6EWA - chains A and C of the 4 polymer chains in the assembly; structure by X-ray diffraction, 2.39 A resolution.

# Chain A
Name: HLA class I histocompatibility antigen, A-2 alpha chain
From: Homo sapiens
UniProt: P01892 (1A02_HUMAN); residues 1-276 here correspond to UniProt positions 25-300 (UniProt number = residue number + 24)
Sequence (276 residues; row label = number of the first residue in the row):
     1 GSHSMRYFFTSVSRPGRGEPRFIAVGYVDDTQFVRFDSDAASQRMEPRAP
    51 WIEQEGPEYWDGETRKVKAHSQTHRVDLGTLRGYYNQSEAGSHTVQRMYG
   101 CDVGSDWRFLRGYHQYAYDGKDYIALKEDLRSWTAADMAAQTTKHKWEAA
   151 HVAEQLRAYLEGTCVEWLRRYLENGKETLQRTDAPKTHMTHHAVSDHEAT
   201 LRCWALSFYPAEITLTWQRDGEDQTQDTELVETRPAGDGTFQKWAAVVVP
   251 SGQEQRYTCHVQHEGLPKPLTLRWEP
Disulfides: Cys101-Cys164, Cys203-Cys259

# Chain C
Name: Polyprotein
UniProt: Q9WGX1 (Q9WGX1_9HIV1); residues 1-9 here correspond to UniProt positions 34-42 (UniProt number = residue number + 33)
Sequence (9 residues; numbered 1 to 9; the number before each row is that of its first residue):
     1 ILKEPVHGV

# Interface between chain A and chain C
Pairs across the interface - 40 pairs, chain A then chain C:
  Met5(A) - Ile1(C)
  Tyr7(A) - Ile1(C)  hydrogen bond (side chain-backbone)
  Tyr7(A) - Leu2(C)  hydrophobic
  Phe9(A) - Leu2(C)  hydrophobic
  Met45(A) - Leu2(C)  hydrophobic
  Tyr59(A) - Ile1(C)  hydrophobic
  Glu63(A) - Ile1(C)
  Glu63(A) - Leu2(C)  hydrogen bond (side chain-backbone)
  Lys66(A) - Ile1(C)
  Lys66(A) - Leu2(C)  hydrogen bond (side chain-backbone)
  Lys66(A) - Glu4(C)
  Val67(A) - Leu2(C)
  Ala69(A) - Val6(C)
  His70(A) - Lys3(C)
  His70(A) - Val6(C)
  Thr73(A) - Val6(C)
  Asp77(A) - Gly8(C)
  Asp77(A) - Val9(C)  hydrogen bond (side chain-backbone)
  Thr80(A) - Val9(C)
  Leu81(A) - Val9(C)  hydrophobic
  Tyr84(A) - Val9(C)  hydrogen bond (side chain-backbone)
  Arg97(A) - Val6(C)
  Arg97(A) - His7(C)
  Tyr99(A) - Leu2(C)
  Tyr99(A) - Lys3(C)  hydrogen bond (side chain-backbone)
  Tyr116(A) - Val9(C)
  Thr143(A) - Val9(C)  hydrogen bond (side chain-backbone)
  Lys146(A) - Val9(C)  hydrogen bond (side chain-backbone)
  Trp147(A) - His7(C)
  Trp147(A) - Gly8(C)  hydrogen bond (side chain-backbone)
  Trp147(A) - Val9(C)  hydrophobic
  Val152(A) - His7(C)
  Gln155(A) - Pro5(C)
  Gln155(A) - His7(C)  hydrogen bond
  Leu156(A) - Lys3(C)
  Tyr159(A) - Ile1(C)  hydrogen bond (side chain-backbone)
  Tyr159(A) - Leu2(C)
  Tyr159(A) - Lys3(C)
  Trp167(A) - Ile1(C)
  Tyr171(A) - Ile1(C)  hydrogen bond (side chain-backbone)
Also at the interface, not in a pair above, chain A (29 interface residues in all): Ala150, Thr163

# In short
The interface between chain A and chain C involves 29 residues on one side and 9 on the other, with 12
hydrogen bonds. Polar contacts include Tyr7(A)-Ile1(C), Glu63(A)-Leu2(C) and Lys66(A)-Leu2(C).
Chain A is HLA class I histocompatibility antigen, A-2 alpha chain (Homo sapiens) and chain C is Polyprotein;
the structure, Crystal structure of HLA-A2 in complex with LILRB1, was determined by X-ray diffraction,
deposited together with 6EWC and 6EWO.
